PDB entry 4R64 | X-ray diffraction, 2.20 A resolution | chains A and T of the 4 polymer chains in the assembly

Chain A:
Molecule: DNA polymerase beta
Source organism: Homo sapiens
Notes: EC 2.7.7.7, 4.2.99.-
UniProt: P06746 (DPOLB_HUMAN); residues 1-335 here = UniProt positions 1-335
Chain sequence (335 residues; each row starts with the number of its first residue):
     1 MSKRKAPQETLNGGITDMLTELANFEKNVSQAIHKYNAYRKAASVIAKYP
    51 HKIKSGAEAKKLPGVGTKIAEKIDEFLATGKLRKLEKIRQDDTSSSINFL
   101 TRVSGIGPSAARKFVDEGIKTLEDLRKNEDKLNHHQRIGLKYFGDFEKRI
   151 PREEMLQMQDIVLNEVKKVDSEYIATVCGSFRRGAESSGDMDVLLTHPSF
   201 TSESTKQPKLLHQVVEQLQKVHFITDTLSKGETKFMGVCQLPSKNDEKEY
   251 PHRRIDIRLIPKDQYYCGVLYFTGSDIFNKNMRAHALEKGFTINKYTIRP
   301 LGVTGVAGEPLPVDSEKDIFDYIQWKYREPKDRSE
Unresolved in the structure: 1-9
Construct notes: engineered mutation Lys295 (Glu in P06746)
Bound ions: Na+ site 1: Lys60, Leu62, Val65 (shared with 1 residue of chain D); Na+ site 2: Thr101, Val103, Ile106 (shared with 1 residue of chain P)
UniProt features mapped onto this chain:
  - region: Arg183 to Asp192 (DNA-binding)
  - active site: Lys72 (Nucleophile)
  - binding site (K(+)): Lys60, Leu62, Val65, Thr101, Val103, Ile106
  - binding site (Na(+)): Lys60, Leu62, Val65, Thr101, Val103, Ile106
  - binding site (dATP): Arg149, Ser180, Arg183, Gly189, Asp190
  - binding site (dCTP): Arg149, Ser180, Arg183, Gly189, Asp190
  - binding site (dGTP): Arg149, Ser180, Arg183, Gly189, Asp190, Asp192
  - binding site (dTTP): Arg149, Ser180, Arg183, Gly189, Asp190
  - binding site (Mg(2+)): Asp190, Asp192, Asp256
  - modified residue: Lys72 (N6-acetyllysine), Arg83 (Omega-N-methylarginine), Arg152 (Omega-N-methylarginine)
  - cross-link (Glycyl lysine isopeptide (Lys-Gly)): Lys41 (interchain with G-Cter in ubiquitin), Lys61 (interchain with G-Cter in ubiquitin), Lys81 (interchain with G-Cter in ubiquitin)
  - natural variant: Leu22 (L22P: Found in a gastric cancer sample; uncertain significance), Tyr39 (Y39C: Found in a gastric cancer sample; uncertain significance), Gly118 (G118V: Decreased DNA-directed DNA polymerase activity), Arg137 (R137Q: Decreased function in base-excision repair), Arg149 (R149I: Decreased DNA-directed DNA polymerase activity), Asp160 (D160N: Found in a gastric cancer sample; uncertain significance), Cys239 (C239R: Found in a gastric cancer sample; uncertain significance), Lys289 (K289M: Found in a colon cancer sample; uncertain significance), Asn294 (N294D: Found in a gastric cancer sample; uncertain significance), Lys295 (E295K: Found in a gastric cancer sample; uncertain significance; this construct carries the variant)
  - mutagenesis: Phe25 (F25W: No effect on 5'-dRP lyase activity. Decreased ssDNA binding), His34 (H34G: Decreased 5'-dRP lyase activity. Decreased ssDNA binding), Lys35 (K35A: Decreased 5'-dRP lyase activity. Decreased ssDNA binding. Loss of 5'-dRP lyase activity; when associated with A-68 and A-72. Decreased ssDNA binding; when associated with A-68 and A-72 ...), Tyr39 (Y39F: No effect on 5'-dRP lyase activity; Y39Q: Abolishes DNA polymerase and 5'-dRP lyase activity), Lys41 (K41R: Abolishes ubiquitination; when associated with R-61 and R-81), Lys60 (K60A: Decreased 5'-dRP lyase activity. Decreased ssDNA binding), Lys61 (K61R: Abolishes ubiquitination; when associated with R-41 and R-81), Lys68 (K68A: No effect on 5'-dRP lyase activity. Decreased ssDNA binding. Loss of 5'-dRP lyase activity; when associated with A-35 and A-72. Decreased ssDNA binding; when associated with A-35 and A-72 ...), Glu71 (E71Q: No effect on 5'-dRP lyase activity. No effect on structure shown by circular dichroism. No effect on ssDNA binding), Lys72 (K72A: Severely reduced 5'-dRP lyase activity. Does not affect ssDNA binding. Loss of 5'-dRP lyase activity; when associated with A-35 and A-68. Decreased ssDNA binding ...), Glu75 (E75A: Slightly decreased 5'-dRP lyase activity. Decreased ssDNA binding. No effect on structure shown by circular dichroism), Lys81 (K81R: Abolishes ubiquitination; when associated with R-41 and R-61), 5 further mutagenesis entries in UniProt
Reported in the primary citation:
  - mutagenesis - D192E (10,000-fold), E295K, Y296A: decreased catalytic activity
  - mutagenesis - R258A: increased catalytic activity on dATP
  - mutagenesis - R258A (5-fold): decreased binding to incoming nucleotide
  - mutagenesis - R258A: decreased stability (proposed by the authors, not directly observed)
  - contacts within the chain: Asp192-Arg258 (salt bridge) (citing earlier work)
  - mutagenesis - D192A: abolished catalytic activity
  - catalytic residues: Asp190, Asp192 (citing earlier work)
  - mutagenesis - F272A: decreased catalytic activity on correct nucleotide

Chain T:
Molecule: 16-nt DNA strand
Notes: fragment: Template Strand
Sequence (16 nucleotides; numbered 1 to 16; the number before each row is that of its first residue):
     1 CCGACAGCGCATCAGC

Interface between chain A and chain T:
Pairs across the interface - 16 pairs, chain A then chain T:
  His34(A) - DC5(T)  stacking on the base
  Asn133(A) - DT12(T)  phosphate contact
  His134(A) - DT12(T)  phosphate contact
  Ser229(A) - DC10(T)  phosphate contact
  Ser229(A) - DA11(T)  sugar contact
  Lys230(A) - DC10(T)  hydrogen bond to the phosphate
  Lys230(A) - DA11(T)  hydrogen bond to the phosphate
  Gly231(A) - DC10(T)  phosphate contact
  Glu232(A) - DC10(T)  hydrogen bond to the phosphate
  Thr233(A) - DG9(T)  hydrogen bond to the phosphate
  Thr233(A) - DC10(T)  hydrogen bond to the phosphate
  Lys234(A) - DG9(T)  hydrogen bond to the base
  Lys234(A) - DC10(T)  hydrogen bond to the phosphate
  Tyr271(A) - DA6(T)  base contact
  Lys295(A) - DA6(T)  base contact
  Tyr296(A) - DC8(T)  sugar contact
Other interface residues (no listed pair), chain A (13 interface residues in all): Leu228
Other interface residues (no listed pair), chain T (8 interface residues in all): DG7

Summary:
Chain A and chain T form an interface of 13 and 8 residues respectively; the contacts include 7 hydrogen bonds
and 1 aromatic stacking contact. Polar pairs include Lys234(A)-DG9(T), Lys230(A)-DC10(T) and
Lys230(A)-DA11(T). The paper reports catalytic residues Asp190(A) and Asp192(A); D192E, E295K and Y296A of
chain A reduce catalytic activity; 6 substitutions were tested in all.
Here chain A is DNA polymerase beta (Homo sapiens) and chain T is a 16-nt DNA strand. Entry 4R64 (Binary
complex crystal structure of E295K mutant of DNA polymerase Beta) was determined by X-ray diffraction,
deposited together with 4R63, 4R65 and 4R66.
